Entry 6HUO (electron microscopy, 3.26 A resolution); this record covers chains A and G of the 6 polymer chains in the assembly.

# Chain A
Molecule: Gamma-aminobutyric acid receptor subunit alpha-1
Organism: Bos taurus
Reference sequence: chimeric construct of P08219, P14867: residues -34 to -8 from P08219 (GBRA1_BOVIN) positions 1-27 (UniProt number = residue number + 35); residues 1-429 from P14867 positions 28-456 (UniProt number = residue number + 27)
Chain sequence (464 residues; each row starts with the number of its first residue; numbers below 1 keep their minus sign (Met-34 is residue -34)):
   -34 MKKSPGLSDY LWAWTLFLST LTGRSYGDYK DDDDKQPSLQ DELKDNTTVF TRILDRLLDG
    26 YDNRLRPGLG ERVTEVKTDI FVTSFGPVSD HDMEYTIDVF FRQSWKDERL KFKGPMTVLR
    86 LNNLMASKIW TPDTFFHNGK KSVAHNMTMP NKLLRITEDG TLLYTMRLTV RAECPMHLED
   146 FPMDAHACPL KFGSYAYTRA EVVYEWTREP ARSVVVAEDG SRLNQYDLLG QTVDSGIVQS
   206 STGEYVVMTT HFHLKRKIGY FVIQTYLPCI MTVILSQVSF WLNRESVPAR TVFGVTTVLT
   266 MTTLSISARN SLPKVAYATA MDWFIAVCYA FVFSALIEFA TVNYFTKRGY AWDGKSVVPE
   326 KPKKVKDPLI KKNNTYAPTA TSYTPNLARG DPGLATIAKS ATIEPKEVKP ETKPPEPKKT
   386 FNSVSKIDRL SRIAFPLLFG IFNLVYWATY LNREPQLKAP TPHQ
Disordered / not traced: -34 to 12, 322-383, 419-429
Construct notes: linker (-7 to 0)
Cystine bridges: Cys139-Cys153
Covalent attachments: glycan linked to Asn111
Ligand contacts:
  - gamma-amino-butanoic acid (ABU): Phe65, Arg67, Leu118, Thr130
  - PIO ([(2R)-2-octanoyloxy-3-[oxidanyl-[(1R,2R,3S,4R,5R,6S)-2,3,6-tris(oxidanyl)-4,5-diphosphonooxy-cyclohexyl]oxy-phosphoryl]oxy-propyl] octanoate): Arg249, Glu303, Thr306, Phe310, Thr311, Lys312, Arg313, Phe386, Asn387, Ser388, Ser390, Lys391, Ile392, Leu395, Phe400
Curated features (UniProtKB/Swiss-Prot):
  - binding site (4-aminobutanoate): Arg67, Thr130
  - binding site (3alpha-hydroxy-5alpha-pregnan-11,20-dione): Trp246
  - glycosylation (N-linked (GlcNAc...) asparagine): Asn11, Asn111
From the paper describing this entry:
  - binding site for alprazolam: His102

# Chain G
Molecule: Megabody Mb38
Organism: Lama glama
Notes: antibody fragment or engineered binder
Chain sequence (539 residues; each row starts with the number of its first residue):
     1 QVQLQESGGG LVQTKTTTSV IDTTNDAQNL LTQAQTIVNT LKDYCPILIA KSSSSNGGTN
    61 NANTPSWQTA GGGKNSCATF GAEFSAASDM INNAQKIVQE TQQLSANQPK NITQPHNLNL
   121 NSPSSLTALA QKMLKNAQSQ AEILKLANQV ESDFNKLSSG HLKDYIGKCD ASAISSANMT
   181 MQNQKNNWGN GCAGVEETQS LLKTSAADFN NQTPQINQAQ NLANTLIQEL GNNPFRASGG
   241 GSGGGGSGKL SDTYEQLSRL LTNDNGTNSK TSAQAINQAV NNLNERAKTL AGGTTNSPAY
   301 QATLLALRSV LGLWNSMGYA VICGGYTKSP GENNQKDFHY TDENGNGTTI NCGGSTNSNG
   361 THSYNGTNTL KADKNVSLSI EQYEKIHEAY QILSKALKQA GLAPLNSKGE KLEAHVTTSK
   421 YGSLRVSCAA SGRTFTTYIM AWFRQAPGKE REFLAAMDQG RIQYYGDSVR GRFTISRDYA
   481 KNSVDLQLDG LRPEDTAVYY CAAGAGFWGL RTASSYHYWG QGTQVTVSSH HHHHHEPEA
Disordered / not traced: 14-421, 530-539
Cystine bridges: Cys428-Cys501

# Interface between chain A and chain G
Residue-residue contacts - 33 pairs, chain A then chain G:
  His142(A) - Thr437(G)  hydrogen bond
  His142(A) - Tyr438(G)
  His142(A) - Ala505(G)
  Glu144(A) - Arg433(G)  salt bridge
  Glu144(A) - Tyr438(G)
  Ala150(A) - Phe507(G)  hydrophobic
  His151(A) - Phe507(G)
  Ala152(A) - Gly506(G)
  Lys156(A) - Asp458(G)
  Lys156(A) - Ile462(G)
  Leu194(A) - Phe507(G)  hydrophobic
  Leu194(A) - Trp508(G)
  Gly195(A) - Trp508(G)
  Asp199(A) - Tyr464(G)
  Asp199(A) - Arg511(G)  salt bridge
  Ser200(A) - Tyr464(G)
  Gly201(A) - Ile462(G)
  Gly201(A) - Gln463(G)
  Gly201(A) - Tyr464(G)
  Ile202(A) - Arg461(G)
  Ile202(A) - Ile462(G)
  Ile202(A) - Gln463(G)  hydrogen bond (backbone-backbone)
  Val203(A) - Arg461(G)
  Val203(A) - Ile462(G)  hydrophobic
  Gln204(A) - Arg461(G)
  Val212(A) - Ile462(G)  hydrophobic
  Thr214(A) - Tyr464(G)  hydrogen bond
  His216(A) - Leu510(G)
  His218(A) - Gly506(G)
  His218(A) - Phe507(G)
  His218(A) - Trp508(G)  hydrogen bond (side chain-backbone)
  His218(A) - Gly509(G)
  Leu219(A) - Phe507(G)
Other interface residues (no listed pair), chain A (22 interface residues in all): Pro140, Gln196, Thr197
Other interface residues (no listed pair), chain G (18 interface residues in all): Gln459, Gly460, Arg470

# In short
The interface between chain A and chain G involves 22 residues on one side and 18 on the other, with 4
hydrogen bonds and 2 salt bridges. Among the polar pairs are Glu144(A)-Arg433(G), Asp199(A)-Arg511(G) and
His142(A)-Thr437(G). Bound to chain A: gamma-amino-butanoic acid and compound PIO. From the paper: a binding
site for alprazolam at His102(A).
Chain A is Gamma-aminobutyric acid receptor subunit alpha-1 (Bos taurus) and chain G is Megabody Mb38 (Lama
glama); the structure, CryoEM structure of human full-length heteromeric alpha1beta3gamma2L GABA(A)R in
complex with alprazolam (Xanax), GABA and megabody ..., was determined by electron microscopy, deposited
together with 6HUG, 6HUJ, 6HUK and 6HUP.
